Entry 7V6B (electron microscopy, 3.30 A resolution); this record covers chains A and B.

# Chain A
Protein: Dicer-2, isoform A
Source organism: Drosophila melanogaster
Notes: EC 3.1.21.1, 3.1.26.-, 3.1.26.3, 3.6.1.3
UniProtKB: A1ZAW0 (A1ZAW0_DROME); residue numbers follow UniProt; this construct covers 1-24, 26-581, 583-767, 769-992, 994-1722
Chain sequence (1724 residues; row label = number of the first residue in the row; note: 4 numbers in that range are skipped by the numbering (no residue carries them; nothing is unmodelled there); numbers below 1 keep their minus sign (Gly-1 is residue -1)):
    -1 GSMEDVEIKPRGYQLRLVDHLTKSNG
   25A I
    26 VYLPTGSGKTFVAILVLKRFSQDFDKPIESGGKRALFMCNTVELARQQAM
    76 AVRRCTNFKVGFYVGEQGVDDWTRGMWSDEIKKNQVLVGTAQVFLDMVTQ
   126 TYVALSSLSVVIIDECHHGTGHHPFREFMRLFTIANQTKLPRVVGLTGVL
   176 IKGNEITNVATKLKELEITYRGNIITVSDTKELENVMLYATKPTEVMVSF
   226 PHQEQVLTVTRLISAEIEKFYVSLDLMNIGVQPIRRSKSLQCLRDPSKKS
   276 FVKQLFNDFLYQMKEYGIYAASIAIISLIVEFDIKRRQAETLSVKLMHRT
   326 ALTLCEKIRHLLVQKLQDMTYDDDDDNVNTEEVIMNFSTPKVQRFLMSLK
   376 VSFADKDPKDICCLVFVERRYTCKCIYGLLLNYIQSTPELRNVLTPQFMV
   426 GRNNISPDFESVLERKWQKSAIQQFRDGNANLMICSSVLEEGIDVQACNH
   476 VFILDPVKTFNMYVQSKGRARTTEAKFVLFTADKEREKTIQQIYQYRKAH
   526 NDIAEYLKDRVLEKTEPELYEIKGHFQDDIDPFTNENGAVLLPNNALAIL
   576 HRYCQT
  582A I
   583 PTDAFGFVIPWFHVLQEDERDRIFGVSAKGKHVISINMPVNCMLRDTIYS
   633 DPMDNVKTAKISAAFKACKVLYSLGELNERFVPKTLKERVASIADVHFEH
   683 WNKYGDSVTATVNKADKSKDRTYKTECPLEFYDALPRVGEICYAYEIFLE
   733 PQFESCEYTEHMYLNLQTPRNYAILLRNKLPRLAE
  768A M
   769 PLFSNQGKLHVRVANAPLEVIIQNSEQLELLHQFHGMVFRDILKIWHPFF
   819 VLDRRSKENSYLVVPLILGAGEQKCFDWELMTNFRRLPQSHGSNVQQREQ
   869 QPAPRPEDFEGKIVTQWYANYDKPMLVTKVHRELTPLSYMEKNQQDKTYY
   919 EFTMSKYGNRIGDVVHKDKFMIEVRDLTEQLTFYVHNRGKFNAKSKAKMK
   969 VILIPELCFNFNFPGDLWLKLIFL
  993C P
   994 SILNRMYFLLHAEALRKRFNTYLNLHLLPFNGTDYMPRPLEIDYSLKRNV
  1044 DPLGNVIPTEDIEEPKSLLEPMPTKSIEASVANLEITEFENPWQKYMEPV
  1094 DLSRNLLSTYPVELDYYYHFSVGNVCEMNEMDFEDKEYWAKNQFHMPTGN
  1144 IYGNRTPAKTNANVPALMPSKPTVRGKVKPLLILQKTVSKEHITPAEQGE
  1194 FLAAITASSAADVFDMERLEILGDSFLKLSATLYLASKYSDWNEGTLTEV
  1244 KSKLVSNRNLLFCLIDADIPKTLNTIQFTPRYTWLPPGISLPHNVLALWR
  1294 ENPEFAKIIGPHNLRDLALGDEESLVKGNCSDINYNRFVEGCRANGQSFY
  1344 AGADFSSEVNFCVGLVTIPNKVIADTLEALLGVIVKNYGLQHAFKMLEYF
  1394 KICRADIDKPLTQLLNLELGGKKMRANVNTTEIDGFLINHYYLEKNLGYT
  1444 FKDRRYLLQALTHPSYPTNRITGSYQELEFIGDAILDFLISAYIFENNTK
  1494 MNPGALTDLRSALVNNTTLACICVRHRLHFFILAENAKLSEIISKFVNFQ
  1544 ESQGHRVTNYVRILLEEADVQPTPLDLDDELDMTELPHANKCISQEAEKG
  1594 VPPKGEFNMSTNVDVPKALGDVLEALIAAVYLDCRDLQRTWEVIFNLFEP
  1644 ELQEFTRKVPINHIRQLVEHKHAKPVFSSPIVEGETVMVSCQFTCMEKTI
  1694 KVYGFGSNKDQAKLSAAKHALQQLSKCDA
Unresolved in the structure: -1 to 7, 254-272, 345-351, 426-435, 539-553, 693-700, 837-840, 910-916, 955-967, 1043-1082, 1120-1130, 1146-1170, 1414-1421, 1564-1604, 1673-1681, 1721-1722
Sequence notes: expression tag (-1 to 0); engineered mutation Leu208 (Met in A1ZAW0)
From the paper describing this entry:
  - mutagenesis - R324E/E331R: decreased binding to R2D2 (chain B)
  - catalytic residues: Glu1213, Asp1217, Asp1368, Glu1371, Glu1472, Asp1476, Asp1614, Glu1617

# Chain B
Protein: R2D2
Source organism: Drosophila melanogaster
UniProtKB: Q9VLW8 (Q9VLW8_DROME); numbering as in UniProt (aligned over 1-311)
Chain sequence (315 residues; each row starts with the number of its first residue; numbers below 1 keep their minus sign (Gly-3 is residue -3)):
    -3 GPFTMDNKSAVSALQEFCARTQINLPTYSFIPGEDGGYVCKVELLEIEAL
    47 GNGRSKRDAKHLAASNILRKIQLLPGIHGLMKDSTVGDLDEELTNLNRDM
    97 VKELRDYCVRREMPLPCIEVVQQSGTPSAPEFVACCSVASIVRYGKSDKK
   147 KDARQRAAIEMLALISSNSDNLRPDQMQVASTSKLKVVDMEESMEELEAL
   197 RRKKFTTYWELKEAGSVDHTGMRLCDRHNYFKNFYPTLKKEAIEAINSDE
   247 YESSKDKAMDVMSSLKITPKISEVESSSLVPLLSVELNCAFDVVLMAKET
   297 DIYDHIIDYFRTMLI
Unresolved in the structure: -3 to 94, 121-126, 165-187, 211-215, 311
Sequence notes: expression tag (-3 to 0)
From the paper describing this entry:
  - mutagenesis - K98A: unchanged binding to siRNA duplexes
  - mutagenesis - W205A: abolished binding to g

# How chain A and chain B interact
Residue-residue contacts - 65 pairs, chain A then chain B:
  Lys244(A) with His301(B)
  Ser248(A) with Leu278(B)
  Leu251(A) with Val270(B); Ser272(B); Ser273(B); Leu278(B), hydrophobic
  Met252(A) with Ser272(B), hydrogen bond (backbone-side chain)
  Asn253(A) with Glu271(B); Ser272(B), hydrogen bond (backbone-side chain)
  Ile301(A) with Cys221(B), hydrophobic
  Val305(A) with Leu220(B), hydrophobic
  Arg311(A) with Asp288(B), salt bridge
  Leu321(A) with Met292(B), hydrophobic
  Arg324(A) with Val290(B)
  Thr325(A) with Val290(B); Met292(B)
  Thr328(A) with Asp288(B); Val289(B); Val290(B), hydrogen bond (side chain-backbone); Leu291(B); Tyr305(B)
  Glu331(A) with Phe287(B)
  Lys332(A) with Asp304(B), salt bridge; Tyr305(B); Thr308(B)
  Arg334(A) with Cys221(B), hydrogen bond (side chain-backbone)
  His335(A) with His224(B); Asn225(B); Lys228(B); Thr308(B); Met309(B), hydrogen bond (side chain-backbone)
  Leu336(A) with Thr308(B)
  Tyr1089(A) with Val138(B); Tyr140(B), hydrophobic
  Met1090(A) with Arg139(B)
  Val1093(A) with Ser136(B)
  Leu1100(A) with Cys221(B)
  Thr1102(A) with Leu220(B), hydrogen bond (backbone-backbone)
  Tyr1103(A) with Pro110(B), hydrophobic; Gly217(B); Met218(B); Arg219(B), hydrogen bond
  Pro1104(A) with Met218(B); Arg219(B); Leu220(B)
  Val1105(A) with Met109(B), hydrophobic; Pro110(B)
  Glu1106(A) with Ala135(B)
  Leu1107(A) with Leu220(B), hydrophobic
  Asp1108(A) with Asn164(B)
  Tyr1109(A) with Ile137(B), hydrophobic; Leu160(B), hydrophobic
  His1112(A) with Asn164(B), hydrogen bond (side chain-backbone)
  Val1118(A) with Leu160(B), hydrophobic
  Lys1664(A) with Ser120(B)
  His1665(A) with Gln118(B); Ser120(B)
  Thr1687(A) with Gln118(B)
  Cys1688(A) with Gln118(B)
  Met1689(A) with Val117(B); Gln118(B), hydrogen bond (backbone-side chain); Tyr140(B), hydrogen bond
  Glu1690(A) with Val117(B); Gln118(B), hydrogen bond (backbone-side chain); Gln119(B)
Interface residues without a listed pair, chain A (39 interface residues in all): Val338, Ser1101
Interface residues without a listed pair, chain B (41 interface residues in all): Glu127, Val129, Arg223
From the paper, about this interface:
  - pairs named by the authors: Glu331(A)-Arg223(B)

# Overview
Chain A and chain B form an interface of 39 and 41 residues respectively; the contacts include 11 hydrogen
bonds and 2 salt bridges. Among the polar pairs are Arg311(A)-Asp288(B), Lys332(A)-Asp304(B) and
Met252(A)-Ser272(B). The authors report a contact between Glu331(A) and Arg223(B). From the paper: catalytic
residues Glu1213(A), Asp1217(A) and Asp1368(A) among others; R324E/E331R of chain A reduce binding to R2D2
(chain B); 3 substitutions were tested in all.
Here chain A is Dicer-2, isoform A and chain B is R2D2, both from Drosophila melanogaster. Entry 7V6B
(Structure of the Dicer-2-R2D2 heterodimer) was determined by electron microscopy together with 7V6C from the
same study.
